8S9C - chains A and B of the 3 polymer chains in the assembly; structure by electron microscopy, 3.20 A resolution.

# Chain A
Name: Sodium channel protein type 9 subunit alpha
From: Homo sapiens
UniProtKB: Q15858 (SCN9A_HUMAN); residue numbers follow UniProt; this construct covers 1-1988
Sequence (1988 residues; each row starts with the number of its first residue):
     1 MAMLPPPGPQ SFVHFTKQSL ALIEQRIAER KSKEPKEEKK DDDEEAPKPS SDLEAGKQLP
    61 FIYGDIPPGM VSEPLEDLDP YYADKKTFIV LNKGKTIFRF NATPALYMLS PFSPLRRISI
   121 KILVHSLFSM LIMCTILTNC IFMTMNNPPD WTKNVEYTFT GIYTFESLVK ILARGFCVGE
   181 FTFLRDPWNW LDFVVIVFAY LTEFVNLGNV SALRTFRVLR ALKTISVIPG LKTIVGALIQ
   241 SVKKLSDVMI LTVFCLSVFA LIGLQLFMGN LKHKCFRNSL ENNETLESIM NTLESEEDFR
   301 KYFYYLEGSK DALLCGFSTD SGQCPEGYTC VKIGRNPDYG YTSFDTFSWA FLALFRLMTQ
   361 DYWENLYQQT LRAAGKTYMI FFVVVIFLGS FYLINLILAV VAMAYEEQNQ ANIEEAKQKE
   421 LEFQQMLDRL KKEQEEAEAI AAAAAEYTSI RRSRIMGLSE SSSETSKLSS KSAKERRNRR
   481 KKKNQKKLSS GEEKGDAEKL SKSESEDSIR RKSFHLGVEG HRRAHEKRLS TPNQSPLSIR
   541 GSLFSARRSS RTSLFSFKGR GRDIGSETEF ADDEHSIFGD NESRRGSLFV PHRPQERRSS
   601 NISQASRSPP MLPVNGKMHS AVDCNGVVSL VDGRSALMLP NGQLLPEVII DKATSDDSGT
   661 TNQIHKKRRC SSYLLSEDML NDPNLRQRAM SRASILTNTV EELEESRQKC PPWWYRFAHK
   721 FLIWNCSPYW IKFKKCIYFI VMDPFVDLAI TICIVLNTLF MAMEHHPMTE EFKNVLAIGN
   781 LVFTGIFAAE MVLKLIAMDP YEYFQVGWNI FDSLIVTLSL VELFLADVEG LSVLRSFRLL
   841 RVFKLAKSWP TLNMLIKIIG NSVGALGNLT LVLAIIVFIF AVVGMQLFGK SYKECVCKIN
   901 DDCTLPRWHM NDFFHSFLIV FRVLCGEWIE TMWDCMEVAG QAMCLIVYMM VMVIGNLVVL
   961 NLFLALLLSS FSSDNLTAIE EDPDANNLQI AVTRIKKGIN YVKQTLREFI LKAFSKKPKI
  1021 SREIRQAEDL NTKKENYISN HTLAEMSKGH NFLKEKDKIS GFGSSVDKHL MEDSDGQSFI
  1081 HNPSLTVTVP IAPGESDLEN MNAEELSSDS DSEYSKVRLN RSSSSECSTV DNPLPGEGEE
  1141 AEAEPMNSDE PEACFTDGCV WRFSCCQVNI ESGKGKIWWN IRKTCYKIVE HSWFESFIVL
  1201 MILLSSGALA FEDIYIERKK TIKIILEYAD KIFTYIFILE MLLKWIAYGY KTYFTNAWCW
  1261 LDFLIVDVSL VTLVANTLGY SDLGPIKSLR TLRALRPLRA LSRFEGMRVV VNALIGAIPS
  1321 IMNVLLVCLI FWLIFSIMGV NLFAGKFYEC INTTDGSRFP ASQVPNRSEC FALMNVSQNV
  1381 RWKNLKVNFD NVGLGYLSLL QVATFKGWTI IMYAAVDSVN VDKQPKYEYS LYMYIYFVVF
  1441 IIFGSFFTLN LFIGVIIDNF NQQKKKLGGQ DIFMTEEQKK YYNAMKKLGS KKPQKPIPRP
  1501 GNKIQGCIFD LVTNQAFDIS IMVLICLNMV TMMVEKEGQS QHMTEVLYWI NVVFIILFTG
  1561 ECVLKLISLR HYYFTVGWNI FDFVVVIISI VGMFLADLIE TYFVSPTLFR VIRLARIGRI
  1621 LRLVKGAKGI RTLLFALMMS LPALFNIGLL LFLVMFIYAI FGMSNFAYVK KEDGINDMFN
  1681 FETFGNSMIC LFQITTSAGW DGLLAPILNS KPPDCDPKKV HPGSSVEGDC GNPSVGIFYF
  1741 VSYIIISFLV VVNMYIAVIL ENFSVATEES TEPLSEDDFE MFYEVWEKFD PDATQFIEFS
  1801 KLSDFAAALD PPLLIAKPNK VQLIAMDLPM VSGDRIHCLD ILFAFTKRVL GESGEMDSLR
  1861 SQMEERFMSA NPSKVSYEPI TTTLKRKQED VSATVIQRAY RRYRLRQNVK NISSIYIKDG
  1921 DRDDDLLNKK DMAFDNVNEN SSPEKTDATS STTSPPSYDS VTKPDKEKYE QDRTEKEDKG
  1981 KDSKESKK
Unresolved in the structure: 1-7, 35-46, 207-208, 419-727, 826-830, 1015-1174, 1769-1988
Disulfide bonds: Cys275-Cys324, Cys315-Cys330, Cys897-Cys903, Cys935-Cys944, Cys1350-Cys1370, Cys1715-Cys1730
Glycans and other covalent adducts: N-acetylglucosamine (NAG) linked to Asn283, Asn1352, Asn1366, Asn1375
Small-molecule neighbours:
  - 1-O-octadecyl-sn-glycero-3-phosphocholine (LPE), molecule 1: Val253, Ser257, Ser348, Phe351, Cys1526, Met1529, Met1533, Leu1623, Gly1626, Ala1627
  - 1-O-octadecyl-sn-glycero-3-phosphocholine (LPE), molecule 2: Asp320, Lys376, Thr377, Met379, Val383, Phe1652, Met1655, Gly1685, Met1688, Phe1692
  - 1-O-octadecyl-sn-glycero-3-phosphocholine (LPE), molecule 3: Phe387, Glu1477, Gln1478, Tyr1481, Leu1641, Pro1642, Leu1644, Phe1645, Gly1648
  - 1-O-octadecyl-sn-glycero-3-phosphocholine (LPE), molecule 4: Trp1178, Trp1179, Arg1182, Trp1245, Tyr1250
  - 1-O-octadecyl-sn-glycero-3-phosphocholine (LPE), molecule 5: Lys1187, Ile1188, His1191, Trp1193, Phe1194, Phe1197, Leu1239
  - 1-O-octadecyl-sn-glycero-3-phosphocholine (LPE), molecule 6: Leu1203, Ser1206, Gly1207, Ala1210, Phe1211, Lys1219, Met1307, Leu1649, Phe1652, Leu1653, Phe1656, Phe1684
  - 1-O-octadecyl-sn-glycero-3-phosphocholine (LPE), molecule 7: Ala1257, Trp1258, Leu1261, Leu1301, Val1311, Asn1312, Ile1315
  - 1-O-octadecyl-sn-glycero-3-phosphocholine (LPE), molecule 8: Tyr1481, Ala1484, Met1485, Leu1641
  - 1-O-octadecyl-sn-glycero-3-phosphocholine (LPE), molecule 9: Pro1733, Ser1734, Ile1737, Phe1738, Val1741, Ser1742, Ile1745
  - N6W (benzo[b][1]benzazepine-11-carboxamide): Leu398, Ala402, Glu406, Leu964, Leu967, Leu968, Phe971, Ser972, Ile1457, Asn1461, Leu1760
  - phosphatidyl serine (P5S; O-[(R)-{[(2R)-2,3-bis(octadecanoyloxy)propyl]oxy}(hydroxy)phosphoryl]-L-serine), molecule 1: Cys255, Leu388, Leu1488, Gly1489, Gly1577, Trp1578, Phe1581, Leu1621, Val1624, Arg1631, Thr1632, Leu1634, Phe1635, Leu1637, Met1638, Leu1641, Ala1766
  - phosphatidyl serine (P5S), molecule 2: Trp1178, Trp1179, Arg1182, Lys1183, Tyr1186, Leu1242, Trp1245, Ile1246, Ala1247, Tyr1248, Gly1249, Tyr1250, Lys1251, Thr1252
  - phosphatidyl serine (P5S), molecule 3: Val1563, Leu1566, Ile1567, Arg1570, His1571, Phe1574, Phe1583
UniProt features mapped onto this chain:
  - site (Is directly targeted by the spider protoxin-II): Glu822, Asp827
  - modified residue: Ser1490 (Phosphoserine)
  - glycosylation (N-linked (GlcNAc...) asparagine): Asn209, Asn283, Asn1352, Asn1366, Asn1375
  - natural variant: Gln10 (Q10R: In PERYTHM), Ile62 (I62V: Found in a patient with febrile seizures; uncertain significance), Pro149 (P149Q: Found in a patient with febrile seizures; uncertain significance), Phe216 (F216S: In PERYTHM), Ser241 (S241T: In PERYTHM), Asn395 (N395K: In PERYTHM), Asn641 (N641Y: Found in patients with febrile seizures plus; uncertain significance), Cys710 (C710Y: Found in a patient with severe myoclonic epilepsy in infancy; uncertain significance), Ile859 (I859T: In PERYTHM), Leu869 (L869F: In PERYTHM; L869H: In PERYTHM), Arg907 (R907Q: In CIP), Arg1007 (R1007C: In PEXPD), 11 further natural variant entries in UniProt
  - mutagenesis: Glu406 (E406K: Hyperpolarizes the voltage dependence of activation by 10.6 mV and prolonges fast-inactivation duration when coexpressed with SCN1B and SCN2B), Glu764 (E764Q: 5-fold less blocked by the spider huwentoxin-IV), Ile778 (I778A: 5-fold less inhibited by the spider protoxin-II), Glu822 (E822A: No change in inhibition (IC(50)) by the spider protoxin-II, but has a significant impact on channel activation by shifiting the V(50) towart 0 mV when targeted by protoxin-II ...), Leu823 (L823A: 9-fold less inhibited by the spider protoxin-II), Phe824 (F824A: 4-fold less inhibited by the spider protoxin-II; F824C: Less inhibited by the spider protoxin-II), Leu825 (L825A: No change in inhibition by the spider protoxin-II; L825C: 19-fold less blocked by the spider huwentoxin-IV), Ala826 (A826L: 8-fold less inhibited by the spider protoxin-II), Asp827 (D827A: 13-fold less blocked by the spider huwentoxin-IV, 3-fold less inhibited by the spider protoxin-II, and has a significant impact on channel activation by shifiting the V(50) towart 0 mV when ...), Glu829 (E829C: 400-fold less blocked by the spider huwentoxin-IV), Thr1409 to Ile1410 (Important increase in inhibition by saxitoxin and little increase in inhibition by tetrodotoxin), Ser1490 (S1490A: Abolishes stimulation by agents that stimulate PKC activity; S1490D/E: Increases current amplitude), 3 further mutagenesis entries in UniProt
Reported in the primary citation:
  - binding site for N6W: Leu964, Ile1457, Asn1461

# Chain B
Name: Sodium channel subunit beta-1
From: Homo sapiens
UniProtKB: Q07699 (SCN1B_HUMAN); residue numbers follow UniProt; this construct covers 1-218
Sequence (218 residues; row label = number of the first residue in the row):
     1 MGRLLALVVG AALVSSACGG CVEVDSETEA VYGMTFKILC ISCKRRSETN AETFTEWTFR
    61 QKGTEEFVKI LRYENEVLQL EEDERFEGRV VWNGSRGTKD LQDLSIFITN VTYNHSGDYE
   121 CHVYRLLFFE NYEHNTSVVK KIHIEVVDKA NRDMASIVSE IMMYVLIVVL TIWLVAEMIY
   181 CYKKIAAATE TAAQENASEY LAITSESKEN CTGVQVAE
Unresolved in the structure: 1-19, 193-218
Disulfide bonds: Cys21-Cys43, Cys40-Cys121
Glycans and other covalent adducts: N-acetylglucosamine (NAG) linked to Asn93, Asn110, Asn114, Asn135
Small-molecule neighbours: 1-O-octadecyl-sn-glycero-3-phosphocholine (LPE): Trp173, Leu174, Glu177, Cys181
UniProt features mapped onto this chain:
  - glycosylation (N-linked (GlcNAc...) asparagine): Asn93, Asn110, Asn114, Asn135
  - natural variant: Asp25 (D25N: Found in a patient with idiopathic childhood epilepsy), Arg85 (R85H: In ATFB13), Glu87 (E87Q: Found in a patient with non-specific cardiac conduction defects), Ile106 (I106T: In DEE52; uncertain significance), Cys121 (C121W: In GEFSP1), Arg125 (R125C: In DEE52; R125L: In GEFSP1), Asp153 (D153N: In ATFB13)

# How chain A and chain B interact
Residue-residue contacts (66):
  Arg277(A) - Asn131(B)  hydrogen bond (side chain-backbone)
  Arg277(A) - Tyr132(B)
  Asn278(A) - Tyr132(B)
  Ser279(A) - Tyr132(B)
  Arg300(A) - Glu130(B)  salt bridge
  Lys301(A) - Asn131(B)
  Tyr304(A) - Arg46(B)
  Tyr304(A) - Glu48(B)
  Tyr304(A) - Thr49(B)
  Leu313(A) - Arg46(B)
  Gln323(A) - Arg45(B)
  Gln323(A) - Arg46(B)  hydrogen bond (backbone-side chain)
  Cys324(A) - Arg45(B)  hydrogen bond (backbone-side chain)
  Pro325(A) - Arg45(B)  hydrogen bond (backbone-side chain)
  Pro325(A) - Arg46(B)
  Pro325(A) - Phe129(B)  hydrophobic
  Glu326(A) - Lys44(B)
  Glu326(A) - Arg45(B)  hydrogen bond (side chain-backbone)
  Glu326(A) - Leu127(B)
  Glu326(A) - Phe129(B)
  Glu326(A) - His134(B)
  Gly327(A) - Tyr132(B)  hydrogen bond (backbone-side chain)
  Gly327(A) - His134(B)
  Tyr328(A) - Arg45(B)
  Tyr328(A) - Phe129(B)  hydrophobic
  Tyr328(A) - Tyr132(B)
  Arg372(A) - Arg46(B)
  Ile1177(A) - Tyr182(B)
  Asn1180(A) - Tyr182(B)
  Ile1181(A) - Tyr182(B)  hydrophobic
  Lys1183(A) - Ile185(B)
  Thr1184(A) - Met178(B)
  Thr1184(A) - Cys181(B)
  Thr1184(A) - Tyr182(B)  hydrogen bond (side chain-backbone)
  Ile1188(A) - Met178(B)  hydrophobic
  Ile1214(A) - Gly20(B)
  Ile1214(A) - Val22(B)
  Tyr1215(A) - Val22(B)  hydrophobic
  Glu1217(A) - Val24(B)
  Arg1218(A) - Val22(B)
  Arg1218(A) - Glu23(B)
  Lys1220(A) - Asp25(B)
  Lys1220(A) - Glu27(B)  salt bridge
  Ile1224(A) - Ser156(B)
  Ile1224(A) - Ser159(B)
  Ile1225(A) - Ser159(B)
  Tyr1228(A) - Arg152(B)
  Tyr1228(A) - Ser159(B)
  Tyr1228(A) - Met163(B)  hydrophobic
  Lys1231(A) - Met163(B)
  Ile1232(A) - Leu166(B)  hydrophobic
  Tyr1235(A) - Ile167(B)  hydrophobic
  Tyr1235(A) - Thr171(B)  hydrogen bond
  Leu1239(A) - Leu174(B)  hydrophobic
  Leu1243(A) - Leu174(B)  hydrophobic
  Tyr1668(A) - Gly20(B)
  Asp1677(A) - Arg46(B)  salt bridge
  Glu1682(A) - Gly20(B)
  His1721(A) - Gly20(B)
  Pro1722(A) - Gly20(B)
  Pro1722(A) - Cys21(B)  hydrophobic
  Pro1722(A) - Val22(B)  hydrogen bond (backbone-backbone)
  Pro1722(A) - Ile41(B)  hydrophobic
  Gly1723(A) - Val22(B)
  Gly1723(A) - Val24(B)
  Gly1723(A) - Ile41(B)
Other interface residues (no listed pair), chain A (44 interface residues in all): Leu306, Lys1187, Phe1197, Thr1221, Ile1236
Other interface residues (no listed pair), chain B (40 interface residues in all): Gln102, Asp103, Asp153, Ala155, Glu160, Leu170, Glu177, Ala186, Thr189

# In short
Chain A and chain B form an interface of 44 and 40 residues respectively, with 9 hydrogen bonds and 3 salt
bridges. Polar contacts include Arg300(A)-Glu130(B), Lys1220(A)-Glu27(B) and Asp1677(A)-Arg46(B). One
1-O-octadecyl-sn-glycero-3-phosphocholine molecule is bound between chain A and chain B. From the paper: a
binding site for N6W at Leu964(A), Ile1457(A) and Asn1461(A).
Chain A is Sodium channel protein type 9 subunit alpha and chain B is Sodium channel subunit beta-1, both from
Homo sapiens; the structure, Cryo-EM structure of Nav1.7 with CBZ, was determined by electron microscopy (same
publication as 8I5B, 8I5G, 8I5X, 8I5Y, 8J4F and 8S9B).
